PDB entry 7AF3 | electron microscopy, 2.82 A resolution | chains 1 and I of the 9 polymer chains in the assembly

Chain 1:
Molecule: 16S rRNA (head)
Organism: Escherichia coli
Sequence (1541 nucleotides; each row starts with the number of its first residue):
     1 AAAUUGAAGAGUUUGAUCAUGGCUCAGAUUGAACGCUGGCGGCAGGCCUA
    51 ACACAUGCAAGUCGAACGGUAACAGGAAGAAGCUUGCUUCUUUGCUGACG
   101 AGUGGCGGACGGGUGAGUAAUGUCUGGGAAACUGCCUGAUGGAGGGGGAU
   151 AACUACUGGAAACGGUAGCUAAUACCGCAUAACGUCGCAAGACCAAAGAG
   201 GGGGACCUUCGGGCCUCUUGCCAUCGGAUGUGCCCAGAUGGGAUUAGCUA
   251 GUAGGUGGGGUAACGGCUCACCUAGGCGACGAUCCCUAGCUGGUCUGAGA
   301 GGAUGACCAGCCACACUGGAACUGAGACACGGUCCAGACUCCUACGGGAG
   351 GCAGCAGUGGGGAAUAUUGCACAAUGGGCGCAAGCCUGAUGCAGCCAUGC
   401 CGCGUGUAUGAAGAAGGCCUUCGGGUUGUAAAGUACUUUCAGCGGGGAGG
   451 AAGGGAGUAAAGUUAAUACCUUUGCUCAUUGACGUUACCCGCAGAAGAAG
   501 CACCGGCUAACUCCGUGCCAGCAGCCXCGGUAAUACGGAGGGUGCAAGCG
   551 UUAAUCGGAAUUACUGGGCGUAAAGCGCACGCAGGCGGUUUGUUAAGUCA
   601 GAUGUGAAAUCCCCGGGCUCAACCUGGGAACUGCAUCUGAUACUGGCAAG
   651 CUUGAGUCUCGUAGAGGGGGGUAGAAUUCCAGGUGUAGCGGUGAAAUGCG
   701 UAGAGAUCUGGAGGAAUACCGGUGGCGAAGGCGGCCCCCUGGACGAAGAC
   751 UGACGCUCAGGUGCGAAAGCGUGGGGAGCAAACAGGAUUAGAUACCCUGG
   801 UAGUCCACGCCGUAAACGAUGUCGACUUGGAGGUUGUGCCCUUGAGGCGU
   851 GGCUUCCGGAGCUAACGCGUUAAGUCGACCGCCUGGGGAGUACGGCCGCA
   901 AGGUUAAAACUCAAAUGAAUUGACGGGGGCCCGCACAAGCGGUGGAGCAU
   951 GUGGUUUAAUUCGAUGXAACGCGAAGAACCUUACCUGGUCUUGACAUCCA
  1001 CGGAAGUUUUCAGAGAUGAGAAUGUGCCUUCGGGAACCGUGAGACAGGUG
  1051 CUGCAUGGCUGUCGUCAGCUCGUGUUGUGAAAUGUUGGGUUAAGUCCCGC
  1101 AACGAGCGCAACCCUUAUCCUUUGUUGCCAGCGGUCCGGCCGGGAACUCA
  1151 AAGGAGACUGCCAGUGAUAAACUGGAGGAAGGUGGGGAUGACGUCAAGUC
  1201 AUCAUGGCCCUUACGACCAGGGCUACACACGUGCUACAAUGGCGCAUACA
  1251 AAGAGAAGCGACCUCGCGAGAGCAAGCGGACCUCAUAAAGUGCGUCGUAG
  1301 UCCGGAUUGGAGUCUGCAACUCGACUCCAUGAAGUCGGAAUCGCUAGUAA
  1351 UCGUGGAUCAGAAUGCCACGGUGAAUACGUUCCCGGCCUUGUACACACCG
  1401 CCCGUXACACCAUGGGAGUGGGUUGCAAAAGAAGUAGGUAGCUUAACCUU
  1451 CGGGAGGGCGCUUACCACUUUGUGAUUCAUGACUGGGGUGAAGUCGUAAC
  1501 AAGGUAACCGUAGGGGAACCUGCGGUUGGAUCACCUCCUUA
Unresolved in the structure: 1-930, 1387-1541
Modified positions: PSU (pseudouridine-5'-monophosphate) at position 516, G7M (N7-methyl-guanosine-5'-monophosphate) at position 527, 2MG (2N-methylguanosine-5'-monophosphate) at position 966, 5MC (5-methylcytidine-5'-monophosphate) at position 967, 2MG (2N-methylguanosine-5'-monophosphate) at position 1207, 4OC (4n,o2'-methylcytidine-5'-monophosphate) at position 1401, 5MC (5-methylcytidine-5'-monophosphate) at position 1406, UR3 (3-methyluridine-5'-monophoshate) at position 1497, 2MG (2N-methylguanosine-5'-monophosphate) at position 1515, MA6 (6N-dimethyladenosine-5'-monophoshate) at position 1517, MA6 (6N-dimethyladenosine-5'-monophoshate) at position 1518
Metal / ion sites: Mg2+ site 1 near A937 (its only coordinating residue here); Mg2+ site 2: G944, G945; Mg2+ site 3 near G945 (its only coordinating residue here); Mg2+ site 4: A964, U1199; Mg2+ site 5 near C972 (its only coordinating residue here); Mg2+ site 6: G976, C1359; Mg2+ site 7 near C980 (its only coordinating residue here); Mg2+ site 8: G993, G1041; Mg2+ site 9: C1054, A1197; Mg2+ site 10: C1054, A1197, G1198; Mg2+ site 11 near C1066 (its only coordinating residue here); Mg2+ site 12: G1068, G1094; 15 more Mg2+ sites not listed

Chain I:
Molecule: 30S ribosomal protein S9
Organism: Escherichia coli
Reference sequence: C3SRY2 (C3SRY2_ECOLX); residues 1-130 here = UniProt positions 1-130
Sequence (130 residues; each row starts with the number of its first residue):
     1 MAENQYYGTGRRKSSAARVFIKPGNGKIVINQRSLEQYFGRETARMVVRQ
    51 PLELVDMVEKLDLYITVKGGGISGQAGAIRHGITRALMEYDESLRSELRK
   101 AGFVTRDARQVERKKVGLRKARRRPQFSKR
Unresolved in the structure: 1-3

Chain 1 / chain I interface:
Contacting residue pairs (114):
  G942(1) - Gln126(I)  hydrogen bond to the base
  U943(1) - Gln126(I)  hydrogen bond to the sugar
  5MC_967(1) - Phe127(I)  sugar contact
  5MC_967(1) - Arg130(I)  sugar contact
  A968(1) - Phe127(I)  phosphate contact
  U1116(1) - Gln110(I)  hydrogen bond to the sugar
  A1117(1) - Arg106(I)  hydrogen bond to the phosphate
  A1117(1) - Ala108(I)  sugar contact
  U1118(1) - Arg11(I)  salt bridge to the phosphate
  U1118(1) - Arg85(I)  hydrogen bond to the phosphate
  U1118(1) - Arg106(I)  salt bridge to the phosphate
  C1119(1) - Arg11(I)  salt bridge to the phosphate
  C1119(1) - Arg85(I)  salt bridge to the phosphate
  C1129(1) - Arg18(I)  sugar contact
  A1130(1) - Gln5(I)  hydrogen bond to the sugar
  A1130(1) - Arg18(I)  salt bridge to the phosphate
  A1130(1) - Phe20(I)  sugar contact
  A1130(1) - Tyr64(I)  phosphate contact
  A1146(1) - Arg18(I)  base contact
  C1147(1) - Tyr7(I)  hydrogen bond to the sugar
  C1147(1) - Thr9(I)  hydrogen bond to the phosphate
  C1147(1) - Arg18(I)  hydrogen bond to the base
  U1148(1) - Tyr7(I)  sugar contact
  U1148(1) - Thr9(I)  hydrogen bond to the phosphate
  U1148(1) - Arg11(I)  salt bridge to the phosphate
  U1148(1) - Ala16(I)  phosphate contact
  U1148(1) - Arg18(I)  sugar contact
  U1148(1) - Lys68(I)  base contact
  C1149(1) - Arg11(I)  salt bridge to the phosphate
  C1149(1) - Ala16(I)  phosphate contact
  G1178(1) - Arg99(I)  hydrogen bond to the base
  A1179(1) - Arg95(I)  salt bridge to the phosphate
  A1179(1) - Arg99(I)  salt bridge to the phosphate
  A1179(1) - Val104(I)  phosphate contact
  A1179(1) - Thr105(I)  hydrogen bond to the sugar
  A1179(1) - Arg106(I)  sugar contact
  A1180(1) - Arg99(I)  salt bridge to the phosphate
  A1180(1) - Thr105(I)  phosphate contact
  G1185(1) - Gln110(I)  base contact
  G1186(1) - Glu112(I)  sugar contact
  G1186(1) - Arg113(I)  sugar contact
  G1186(1) - Lys115(I)  hydrogen bond to the sugar
  G1186(1) - Arg122(I)  salt bridge to the phosphate
  G1187(1) - Arg113(I)  hydrogen bond to the sugar
  G1187(1) - Lys115(I)  salt bridge to the phosphate
  C1230(1) - Lys129(I)  hydrogen bond to the phosphate
  G1231(1) - Ser128(I)  phosphate contact
  G1231(1) - Lys129(I)  salt bridge to the phosphate
  U1232(1) - Gln126(I)  hydrogen bond to the phosphate
  U1232(1) - Ser128(I)  phosphate contact
  G1233(1) - Arg119(I)  salt bridge to the phosphate
  G1233(1) - Pro125(I)  phosphate contact
  G1233(1) - Gln126(I)  hydrogen bond to the phosphate
  C1234(1) - Arg119(I)  salt bridge to the phosphate
  A1248(1) - Arg33(I)  hydrogen bond to the phosphate
  C1249(1) - Arg33(I)  salt bridge to the phosphate
  C1249(1) - Tyr38(I)  sugar contact
  C1249(1) - Gly70(I)  hydrogen bond to the sugar
  C1249(1) - Gly71(I)  sugar contact
  C1249(1) - Ile72(I)  sugar contact
  C1249(1) - Gln75(I)  hydrogen bond to the sugar
  A1250(1) - Lys68(I)  phosphate contact
  A1250(1) - Gly69(I)  hydrogen bond to the phosphate
  A1250(1) - Gly70(I)  hydrogen bond to the sugar
  A1251(1) - Gly69(I)  phosphate contact
  U1341(1) - Lys129(I)  sugar contact
  C1342(1) - Gln126(I)  sugar contact
  C1342(1) - Phe127(I)  phosphate contact
  G1343(1) - Arg123(I)  hydrogen bond to the sugar
  G1343(1) - Arg124(I)  hydrogen bond to the sugar
  C1344(1) - Arg122(I)  sugar contact
  C1344(1) - Arg124(I)  salt bridge to the phosphate
  U1345(1) - Arg122(I)  salt bridge to the phosphate
  A1346(1) - Arg122(I)  salt bridge to the phosphate
  G1347(1) - Arg12(I)  hydrogen bond to the base
  G1347(1) - Lys13(I)  base contact
  G1347(1) - Arg109(I)  phosphate contact
  G1347(1) - Gln110(I)  sugar contact
  U1348(1) - Val111(I)  phosphate contact
  U1348(1) - Glu112(I)  hydrogen bond to the phosphate
  U1348(1) - Ala121(I)  phosphate contact
  U1348(1) - Arg122(I)  sugar contact
  A1349(1) - Lys120(I)  salt bridge to the phosphate
  A1349(1) - Ala121(I)  phosphate contact
  A1349(1) - Arg122(I)  phosphate contact
  A1349(1) - Arg123(I)  phosphate contact
  A1350(1) - Lys120(I)  salt bridge to the phosphate
  A1350(1) - Arg123(I)  salt bridge to the phosphate
  U1351(1) - Lys120(I)  hydrogen bond to the base
  C1367(1) - Lys114(I)  salt bridge to the phosphate
  C1367(1) - Val116(I)  phosphate contact
  C1367(1) - Gly117(I)  hydrogen bond to the phosphate
  C1367(1) - Leu118(I)  phosphate contact
  A1368(1) - Arg113(I)  salt bridge to the phosphate
  A1368(1) - Lys114(I)  salt bridge to the phosphate
  A1368(1) - Lys115(I)  phosphate contact
  A1368(1) - Val116(I)  phosphate contact
  C1369(1) - Arg113(I)  phosphate contact
  C1369(1) - Lys114(I)  hydrogen bond to the phosphate
  G1370(1) - Ser14(I)  hydrogen bond to the phosphate
  G1371(1) - Lys13(I)  phosphate contact
  G1371(1) - Ser14(I)  hydrogen bond to the phosphate
  G1371(1) - Gly70(I)  phosphate contact
  G1371(1) - Gly71(I)  phosphate contact
  G1371(1) - Val111(I)  phosphate contact
  U1372(1) - Lys13(I)  salt bridge to the phosphate
  U1372(1) - Arg41(I)  phosphate contact
  U1372(1) - Gly71(I)  phosphate contact
  U1372(1) - Ile72(I)  phosphate contact
  U1372(1) - Ser73(I)  hydrogen bond to the phosphate
  U1372(1) - Gly74(I)  hydrogen bond to the phosphate
  G1373(1) - Lys13(I)  salt bridge to the phosphate
  G1373(1) - Arg41(I)  salt bridge to the phosphate
  G1373(1) - Ser73(I)  hydrogen bond to the phosphate
Also at the interface, not in a pair above, chain 1 (53 interface residues in all): 2MG_966, C970, C1128, G1184, G1290, U1291
Also at the interface, not in a pair above, chain I (53 interface residues in all): Gly40, Thr66

Overview:
The chain 1/chain I interface involves 53 residues from each chain, with 34 hydrogen bonds and 28 salt
bridges. Polar contacts include G942(1)-Gln126(I), C1147(1)-Arg18(I) and G1178(1)-Arg99(I). G944(1) and
G945(1) coordinate Mg2+ site 2. The Mg2+ site 4 is built by A964(1) and U1199(1).
Chain 1 is 16S rRNA (head) and chain I is 30S ribosomal protein S9, both from Escherichia coli; the structure,
Bacterial 30S ribosomal subunit assembly complex state M (head domain), was determined by electron microscopy
together with 7AF5, 7AF8, 7AFA, 7AFD, 7AFH, 7AFI and 17 further entries from the same study.
